PDB entry 9OM6 | electron microscopy, 4.14 A resolution (low resolution: residue-level contacts below are approximate; hydrogen-bond / salt-bridge calls are withheld) | chains B and H of the 8 polymer chains in the assembly

== Chain B ==
Protein: Syntaxin-1A
Organism: Rattus norvegicus
UniProtKB: P32851 (STX1A_RAT); residues 1-267 here = UniProt positions 1-267
Chain sequence (267 residues; each row starts with the number of its first residue):
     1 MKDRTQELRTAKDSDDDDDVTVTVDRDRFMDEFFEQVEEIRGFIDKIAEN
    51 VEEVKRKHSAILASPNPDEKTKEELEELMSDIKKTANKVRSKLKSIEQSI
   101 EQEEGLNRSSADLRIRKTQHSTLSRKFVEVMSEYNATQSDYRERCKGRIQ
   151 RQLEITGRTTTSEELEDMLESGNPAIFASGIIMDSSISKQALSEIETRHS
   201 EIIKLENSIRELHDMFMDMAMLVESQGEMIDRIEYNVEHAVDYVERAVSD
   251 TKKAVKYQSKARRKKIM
Not modelled in the structure: 1-190, 259-267
Swiss-Prot annotation at these positions:
  - site: K253, A254 (Microbial infection: Cleavage)
  - modified residue (Phosphoserine): S14, S64, S95, S188
  - cross-link (Glycyl lysine isopeptide (Lys-Gly)): K252 (interchain with G-Cter in SUMO), K253 (interchain with G-Cter in SUMO), K256 (interchain with G-Cter in SUMO)

== Chain H ==
Protein: Alpha-soluble NSF attachment protein
Organism: Rattus norvegicus
UniProtKB: P54921 (SNAA_RAT); residues 1-295 here = UniProt positions 1-295
Chain sequence (296 residues; row label = number of the first residue in the row; numbering starts at 0):
     0 GMDTSGKQAEAMALLAEAERKVKNSQSFFSGLFGGSSKIEEACEIYARAA
    50 NMFKMAKNWSAAGNAFCQAAQLHLQLQSKHDAATCFVDAGNAFKKADPQE
   100 AINCLMRAIEIYTDMGRFTIAAKHHISIAEIYETELVDVEKAIAHYEQSA
   150 DYYKGEESNSSANKCLLKVAGYAAQLEQYQKAIDIYEQVGTSAMDSPLLK
   200 YSAKDYFFKAALCHFCIDMLNAKLAVQKYEELFPAFSDSRECKLMKKLLE
   250 AHEEQNVDSYTESVKEYDSISRLDQWLTTMLLRIKKTIQGDEEDLR
Not modelled in the structure: 287-295
Sequence notes: expression tag (0)

== Chain B / chain H interface ==
Contacting residue pairs - 9 pairs, chain B then chain H:
  D231(B) - K122(H)
  Y235(B) - K122(H)
  E238(B) - R116(H)
  E238(B) - T118(H)
  E238(B) - I119(H)
  H239(B) - T83(H)
  Y243(B) - H79(H)
  R246(B) - K78(H)
  R246(B) - H79(H)
Interface residues without a listed pair, chain B (7 interface residues in all): D242
Interface residues without a listed pair, chain H (8 interface residues in all): H123

== Overview ==
7 residues of chain B and 8 residues of chain H are in contact.
Here chain B is Syntaxin-1A and chain H is Alpha-soluble NSF attachment protein, both from Rattus norvegicus.
Entry 9OM6 (22bin20S complex (NSF-alphaSNAP-2:2 syntaxin-1a:SNAP-25), 4:2:2 alphaSNAP-syntaxin-1a-SNAP-25
subcomplex local refinement, hydrolyzing, class 23) was determined by electron microscopy together with 9OJR,
9OJU, 9OJZ, 9OK3, 9OK5, 9OKC and 17 further entries from the same study.
